6Q6T - chain A; structure by X-ray diffraction, 0.94 A resolution.

# Chain A
Name: Thioredoxin H-type
From: Chlamydomonas reinhardtii
UniProtKB: P80028 (TRXH_CHLRE); residues 0-112 here correspond to UniProt positions 1-113 (UniProt number = residue number + 1)
Amino-acid sequence (113 residues; each row starts with the number of its first residue; numbering starts at 0):
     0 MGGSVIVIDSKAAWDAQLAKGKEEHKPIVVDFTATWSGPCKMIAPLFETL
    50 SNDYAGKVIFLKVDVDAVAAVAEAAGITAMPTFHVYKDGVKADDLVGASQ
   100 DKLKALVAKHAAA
Unresolved in the structure: 0, 111-112
Differences from the reference sequence: engineered mutation Ser36 (Cys37 in P80028)
Curated features (UniProtKB/Swiss-Prot):
  - active site: Cys39 (Nucleophile)
  - site: Asp30 (Deprotonates C-terminal active site Cys), Gly37 (Contributes to redox potential value), Pro38 (Contributes to redox potential value)
Reported in the primary citation:
  - contacts within the chain: Ser36-Met79, Ser36-Cys39 (hydrogen bond)
  - conformationally variable residues (helix shift, loop rearrangement): Ala18 to Lys25, Ala33 to Trp35, Ser50 to Val57, Asp63 to Val70, Thr77 to Pro80

# Summary
Curated annotation (UniProt) lists active-site residue Cys39. From the paper: conformational variability at
Ala18, Ala33 and Ser50 among others; contacts within the chain involving Ser36, Met79 and Cys39.
Chain A is Thioredoxin H-type (Chlamydomonas reinhardtii); the structure, Crystal structure (orthorombic form)
of C36S mutant of thioredoxin h1 from Chlamydomonas reinhardtii, was determined by X-ray diffraction (same
publication as 6Q46, 6Q47, 6Q6U and 6Q6V).
